Entry 8SWI (X-ray diffraction, 3.00 A resolution); this record covers chains A and B.

Chain A:
Name: Eukaryotic huntingtin interacting protein B
From: Legionella pneumophila subsp. pneumophila
UniProt: Q5ZUS4 (Q5ZUS4_LEGPH); residue numbers follow UniProt; this construct covers 84-532
Chain sequence (451 residues; each row starts with the number of its first residue):
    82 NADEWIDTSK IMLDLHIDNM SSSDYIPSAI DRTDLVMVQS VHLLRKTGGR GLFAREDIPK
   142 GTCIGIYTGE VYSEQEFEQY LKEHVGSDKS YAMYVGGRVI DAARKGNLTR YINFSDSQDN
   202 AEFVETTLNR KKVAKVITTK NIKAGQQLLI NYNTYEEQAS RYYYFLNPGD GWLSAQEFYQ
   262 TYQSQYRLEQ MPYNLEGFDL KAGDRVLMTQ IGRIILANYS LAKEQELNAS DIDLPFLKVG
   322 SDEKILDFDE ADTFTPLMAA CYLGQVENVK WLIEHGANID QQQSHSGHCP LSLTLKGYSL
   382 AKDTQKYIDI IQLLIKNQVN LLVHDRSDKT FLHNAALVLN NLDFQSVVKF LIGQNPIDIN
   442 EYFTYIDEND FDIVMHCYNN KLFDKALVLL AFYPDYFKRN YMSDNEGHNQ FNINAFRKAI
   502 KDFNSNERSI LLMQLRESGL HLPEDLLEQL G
Sequence notes: expression tag (82-83)
Small-molecule neighbours: S-adenosylhomocysteine (SAH): Leu125, Gly130, Arg131, Ser171, Tyr172, Arg191, Tyr192, Ile193, Asn194, Phe195, Tyr233, Tyr244, Tyr245, Leu247
From the paper describing this entry:
  - mutagenesis - N493Y: unchanged catalytic activity on H3 proteins

Chain B:
Name: Histone H3 peptided
UniProt: P68431 (H31_HUMAN); residues 1-12 here correspond to UniProt positions 2-13 (UniProt number = residue number + 1)
Chain sequence (12 residues; each row starts with the number of its first residue):
     1 ARTKQTARKS TG
Disordered / not traced: 7-8
Curated features (UniProtKB/Swiss-Prot):
  - modified residue: Arg2 (Asymmetric dimethylarginine), Thr3 (Phosphothreonine), Lys4 (Allysine), Gln5 (5-glutamyl dopamine), Thr6 (Phosphothreonine), Arg8 (Citrulline), Lys9 (N6,N6,N6-trimethyllysine), Ser10 (ADP-ribosylserine), Thr11 (Phosphothreonine)
From the paper describing this entry:
  - binding site for S-adenosylhomocysteine: Lys9
  - conformationally variable residues (order/disorder transition): Ala7 to Arg8

Chain A / chain B interface:
Contacting residue pairs - 37 pairs, chain A then chain B:
  Tyr148(A) with Lys9(B), hydrogen bond
  Ser171(A) with Lys9(B)
  Ala173(A) with Lys9(B)
  Met174(A) with Lys9(B); Ser10(B)
  Tyr175(A) with Lys9(B), hydrogen bond (backbone-backbone)
  Phe195(A) with Ala1(B), hydrophobic
  Asp197(A) with Ala1(B), hydrogen bond (side chain-backbone)
  Phe204(A) with Ser10(B); Gly12(B)
  Glu206(A) with Thr11(B)
  Tyr233(A) with Lys9(B); Ser10(B), hydrogen bond (backbone-backbone)
  Asn234(A) with Ser10(B), hydrogen bond (side chain-backbone); Thr11(B); Gly12(B)
  Tyr236(A) with Ala1(B); Arg2(B), hydrogen bond; Thr6(B)
  His405(A) with Ala1(B)
  Asp409(A) with Arg2(B)
  Phe444(A) with Lys4(B)
  Thr445(A) with Thr3(B); Lys4(B), hydrogen bond (backbone-backbone); Gln5(B)
  Tyr446(A) with Arg2(B); Thr3(B)
  Ile447(A) with Arg2(B), hydrogen bond (backbone-backbone); Thr3(B); Thr6(B)
  Asp448(A) with Arg2(B), hydrogen bond (backbone-side chain)
  Glu449(A) with Arg2(B)
  Asp451(A) with Arg2(B), salt bridge
  Asp453(A) with Lys4(B), salt bridge
  Asn481(A) with Lys4(B)
  His489(A) with Gln5(B), hydrogen bond
  Asn493(A) with Lys4(B), hydrogen bond
Other interface residues (no listed pair), chain A (29 interface residues in all): Tyr172, Arg191, Val205, Thr235
From the paper, about this interface:
  - specific contacts: Tyr175(A)-Lys9(B) (backbone contact), Phe195(A)-Ala1(B) (hydrophobic contact), Asp197(A)-Ala1(B) (hydrogen bond), Phe204(A)-Gly12(B) (backbone contact), Tyr236(A)-Thr6(B) (backbone contact), Thr445(A)-Thr3(B), Thr445(A)-Lys4(B) (backbone contact), Ile447(A)-Arg2(B) (backbone contact), Asp451(A)-Arg2(B) (salt bridge), His489(A)-Gln5(B) (hydrogen bond), Asn493(A)-Lys4(B) (hydrogen bond)

Summary:
29 residues of chain A face 10 of chain B across their interface; the contacts include 11 hydrogen bonds and 2
salt bridges. Polar pairs include Asp451(A)-Arg2(B), Asp453(A)-Lys4(B) and Tyr148(A)-Lys9(B). The authors
report backbone contacts between Tyr175(A) and Lys9(B), Phe204(A) and Gly12(B) and Tyr236(A) and Thr6(B) among
others; a hydrophobic contact between Phe195(A) and Ala1(B); hydrogen bonds between Asp197(A) and Ala1(B),
His489(A) and Gln5(B) and Asn493(A) and Lys4(B). The paper reports a binding site for S-adenosylhomocysteine
at Lys9(B); N493Y of chain A leaves catalytic activity on H3 proteins unchanged.
Chain A is Eukaryotic huntingtin interacting protein B (Legionella pneumophila subsp. pneumophila) and chain B
is Histone H3 peptided; the structure, Crystal structure of legAS4 from Legionella pneumophila subsp.
pneumophila with histone H3 (1-12)peptide, was determined by X-ray diffraction, deposited together with 8SR6.
